Entry 3KCJ (neutron diffraction, 1.80 A resolution); this record covers chain A.

Chain A:
Protein: Xylose isomerase
Source organism: Streptomyces rubiginosus
Notes: EC 5.3.1.5
UniProt: P24300 (XYLA_STRRU); residues 1-388 here = UniProt positions 1-388
Sequence (388 residues; row label = number of the first residue in the row):
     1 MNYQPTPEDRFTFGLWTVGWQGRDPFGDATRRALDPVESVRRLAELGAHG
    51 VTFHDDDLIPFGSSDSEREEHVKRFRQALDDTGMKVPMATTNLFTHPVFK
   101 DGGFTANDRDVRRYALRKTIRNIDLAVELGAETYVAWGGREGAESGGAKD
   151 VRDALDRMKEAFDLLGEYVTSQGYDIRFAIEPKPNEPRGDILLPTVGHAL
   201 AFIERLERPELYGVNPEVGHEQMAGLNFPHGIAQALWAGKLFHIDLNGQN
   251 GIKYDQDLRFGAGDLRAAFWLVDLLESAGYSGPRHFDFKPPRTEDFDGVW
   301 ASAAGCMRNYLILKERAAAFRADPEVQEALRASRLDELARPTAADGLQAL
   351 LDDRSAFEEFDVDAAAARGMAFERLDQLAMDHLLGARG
Curated features (UniProtKB/Swiss-Prot):
  - active site: His-54, Asp-57
  - binding site (Mg(2+)): Glu-181, Glu-217, His-220, Asp-245, Asp-255, Asp-257, Asp-287

In short:
UniProt lists active-site residues His-54 and Asp-57 and 7 Mg2+-binding residues.
Chain A is Xylose isomerase (Streptomyces rubiginosus); the structure, Room temperature neutron structure of
apo-D-Xylose Isomerase (refined jointly with X-ray structure 3KBJ), was determined by neutron diffraction,
deposited together with 3QYS, 3QZA and 3KBJ.
